6WW0 - chain A; structure by X-ray diffraction, 2.01 A resolution.

== Chain A ==
Protein: Steroid 17-alpha-hydroxylase/17,20 lyase
Source organism: Homo sapiens
Notes: EC 1.14.14.19, 1.14.14.32
UniProt: P05093 (CP17A_HUMAN); residues 24-508 here = UniProt positions 24-508
Amino-acid sequence (494 residues; numbered 19 to 512; the number before each row is that of its first residue):
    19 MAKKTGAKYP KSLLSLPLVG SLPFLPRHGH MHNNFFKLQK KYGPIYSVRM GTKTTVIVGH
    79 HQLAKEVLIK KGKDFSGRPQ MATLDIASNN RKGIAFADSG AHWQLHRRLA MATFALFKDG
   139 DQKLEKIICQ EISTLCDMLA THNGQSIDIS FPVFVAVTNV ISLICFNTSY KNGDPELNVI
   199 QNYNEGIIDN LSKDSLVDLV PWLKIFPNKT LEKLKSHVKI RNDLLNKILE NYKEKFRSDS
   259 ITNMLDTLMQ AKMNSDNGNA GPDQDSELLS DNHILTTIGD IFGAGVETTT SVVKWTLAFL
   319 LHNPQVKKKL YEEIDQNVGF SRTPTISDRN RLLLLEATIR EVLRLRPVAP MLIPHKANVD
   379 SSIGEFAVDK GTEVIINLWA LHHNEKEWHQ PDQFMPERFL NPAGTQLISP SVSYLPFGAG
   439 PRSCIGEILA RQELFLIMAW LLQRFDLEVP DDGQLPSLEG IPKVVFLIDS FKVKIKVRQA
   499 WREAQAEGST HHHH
Unresolved in the structure: 19-30, 274-282, 504-512
Sequence notes: initiating methionine (19); expression tag (20-23, 509-512)
UniProt features mapped onto this chain:
  - binding site (substrate): Asn202
  - binding site (heme): Cys442
  - natural variant: Pro35 (P35L: In AH5), Phe53 (deletion: In AH5), Tyr64 (Y64S: In AH5), Phe93 (F93C: In AH5), Arg96 (R96Q: In AH5; R96W: In AH5), Ser106 (S106P: In AH5), Ile112 (I112II: In AH5), Phe114 (F114V: In AH5), Asp116 (D116V: In AH5), Trp121 (W121R: In AH5 loss of activity), Ala174 (A174E: In AH5), Asn177 (N177D: In AH5), 13 further natural variant entries in UniProt
  - mutagenesis: Ala105 (A105L: Increases the affinity for progesterone, resulting in preferential hydroxylation of progesterone at C17 over C16; increases the catalytic efficiency in the 17,20 lyase reaction)
Ion coordination: heme Fe: Cys442 (together with UDJ)
Residues lining bound ligands:
  - heme (HEM): Leu86, Arg96, Ile112, Ala113, Trp121, Arg125, Phe132, Ile179, Ile299, Ala302, Gly303, Thr306, Thr307, Val310, Leu361, Val366, Ala367, Leu370, Ile371, His373, Pro434, Phe435, Gly436, Pro439, Arg440, Ser441, Cys442, Ile443, Gly444, Leu447, Ala448, Leu452
  - UDJ ((5alpha,8alpha)-17-(pyridin-3-yl)androst-16-en-3-one): Ala113, Phe114, Tyr201, Asn202, Ile205, Ile206, Leu209, Arg239, Gly297, Asp298, Gly301, Ala302, Glu305, Thr306, Val366, Ala367, Ile371, Val482, Val483
What the authors report for this chain:
  - binding site for UDJ: Asn202
  - mutagenesis - N52Y (3-fold): increased catalytic activity
  - mutagenesis - N52Y: unchanged catalytic activity on 17-hydroxypregnenolone
  - mutagenesis - N52Y: unchanged expression

== In short ==
Chain A binds heme and compound UDJ. UniProt lists substrate-binding residue Asn202, heme-binding residue
Cys442 and one mutagenesis site. The paper reports a binding site for UDJ at Asn202; N52Y increases catalytic
activity.
Chain A is Steroid 17-alpha-hydroxylase/17,20 lyase (Homo sapiens); the structure, Human steroidogenic
cytochrome P450 17A1 with 3-keto-5alpha-abiraterone analog, was determined by X-ray diffraction (same
publication as 6WR0, 6WR1 and 5UYS).
